Entry 9IBX (electron microscopy, 2.54 A resolution); this record covers chains A and T of the 5 polymer chains in the assembly.

# Chain A
Name: DNA polymerase subunit gamma-1
Organism: Mus musculus
Notes: EC 2.7.7.7
UniProt: Q75WC0 (Q75WC0_MOUSE); residue numbers follow UniProt; this construct covers 26-1217
Amino-acid sequence (1199 residues; row label = number of the first residue in the row):
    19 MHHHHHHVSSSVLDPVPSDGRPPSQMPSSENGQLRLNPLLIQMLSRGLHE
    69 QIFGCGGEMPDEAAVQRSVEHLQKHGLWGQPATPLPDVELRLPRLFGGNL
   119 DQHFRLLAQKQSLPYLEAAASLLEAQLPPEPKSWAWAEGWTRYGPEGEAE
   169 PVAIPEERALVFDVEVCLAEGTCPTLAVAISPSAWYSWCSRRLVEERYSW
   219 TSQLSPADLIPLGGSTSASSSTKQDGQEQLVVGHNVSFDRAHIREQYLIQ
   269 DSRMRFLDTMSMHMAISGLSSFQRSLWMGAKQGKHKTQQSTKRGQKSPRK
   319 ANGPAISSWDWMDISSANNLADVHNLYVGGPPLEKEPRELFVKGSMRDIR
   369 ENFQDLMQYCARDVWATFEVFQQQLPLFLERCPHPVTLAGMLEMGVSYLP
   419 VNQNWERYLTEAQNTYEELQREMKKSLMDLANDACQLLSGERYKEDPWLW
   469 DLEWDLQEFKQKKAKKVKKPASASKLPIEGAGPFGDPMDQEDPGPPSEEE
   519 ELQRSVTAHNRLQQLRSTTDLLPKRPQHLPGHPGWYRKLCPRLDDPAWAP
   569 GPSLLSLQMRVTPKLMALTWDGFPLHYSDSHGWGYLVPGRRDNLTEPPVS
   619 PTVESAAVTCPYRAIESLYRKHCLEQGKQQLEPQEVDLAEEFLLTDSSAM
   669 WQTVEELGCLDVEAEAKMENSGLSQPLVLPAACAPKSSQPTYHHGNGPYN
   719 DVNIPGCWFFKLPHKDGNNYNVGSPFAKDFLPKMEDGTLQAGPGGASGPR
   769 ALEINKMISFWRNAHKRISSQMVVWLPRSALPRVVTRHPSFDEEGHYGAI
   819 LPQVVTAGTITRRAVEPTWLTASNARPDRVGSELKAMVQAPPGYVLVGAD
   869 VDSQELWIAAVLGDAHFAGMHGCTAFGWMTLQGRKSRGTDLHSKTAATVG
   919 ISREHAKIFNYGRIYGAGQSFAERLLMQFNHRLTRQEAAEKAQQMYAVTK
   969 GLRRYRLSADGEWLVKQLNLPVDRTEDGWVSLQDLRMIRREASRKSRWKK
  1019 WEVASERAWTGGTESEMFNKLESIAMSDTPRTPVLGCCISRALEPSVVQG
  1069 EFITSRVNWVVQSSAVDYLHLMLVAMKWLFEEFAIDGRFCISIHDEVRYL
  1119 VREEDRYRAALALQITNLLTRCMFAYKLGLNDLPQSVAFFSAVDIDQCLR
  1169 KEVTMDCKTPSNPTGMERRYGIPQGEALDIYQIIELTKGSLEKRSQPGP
Not modelled in the structure: 19-50, 232-245, 300-325, 481-507, 611-625, 648-708, 967-1028, 1212-1217
Construct notes: initiating methionine (19); expression tag (20-25)
Bound ions: Ca2+: Asp868, Val869, Asp1113 (together with 2'-deoxycytidine-5'-triphosphate)
Ligand contacts: 2'-deoxycytidine-5'-triphosphate (DCP): Arg831, Asp868, Val869, Asp870, Ser871, Gln872, Glu873, His910, Arg921, Lys925, Ile926, Tyr929, Tyr933, Asp1113
What the authors report for this chain:
  - mutagenesis - A449T, W726S/E1121G, G826S, Y933C: decreased catalytic activity

# Chain T
Molecule: template strand (40-nt DNA)
Sequence (40 nucleotides; row label = number of the first residue in the row):
     1 TTTTTTTTTTATCCGGGCTCCTCTAGACTCGACCGCATGC
Not modelled in the structure: 1-13, 34-40

# Interface between chain A and chain T
Contacting residue pairs (37):
  Leu287(A) - DC18(T)  phosphate contact
  Ser288(A) - DG17(T)  hydrogen bond to the phosphate
  Ser289(A) - DC18(T)  hydrogen bond to the phosphate
  Lys480(A) - DC33(T)  phosphate contact
  Pro541(A) - DC33(T)  phosphate contact
  Lys542(A) - DA32(T)  phosphate contact
  Lys542(A) - DC33(T)  hydrogen bond to the phosphate
  Ser574(A) - DC23(T)  hydrogen bond to the phosphate
  Gln576(A) - DC23(T)  sugar contact
  Met577(A) - DT24(T)  phosphate contact
  Arg578(A) - DT24(T)  hydrogen bond to the phosphate
  Arg578(A) - DA25(T)  salt bridge to the phosphate
  Asn781(A) - DC21(T)  sugar contact
  Lys784(A) - DC21(T)  salt bridge to the phosphate
  Arg785(A) - DC20(T)  sugar contact
  Thr827(A) - DG17(T)  phosphate contact
  Thr827(A) - DC18(T)  phosphate contact
  Ile828(A) - DG17(T)  phosphate contact
  Ile828(A) - DC18(T)  hydrogen bond to the phosphate
  Arg831(A) - DG16(T)  base contact
  Val833(A) - DT19(T)  sugar contact
  Pro835(A) - DT19(T)  phosphate contact
  Ile926(A) - DG15(T)  base contact
  Tyr929(A) - DG15(T)  base contact
  Gly930(A) - DG15(T)  base contact
  Tyr933(A) - DG15(T)  base contact
  Tyr933(A) - DG16(T)  sugar contact
  Gly934(A) - DC14(T)  sugar contact
  Ala935(A) - DG15(T)  sugar contact
  Gly936(A) - DC14(T)  phosphate contact
  Gly936(A) - DG15(T)  hydrogen bond to the phosphate
  Phe939(A) - DG15(T)  base contact
  Ile1071(A) - DC14(T)  base contact
  Thr1072(A) - DC14(T)  base contact
  Ser1073(A) - DG17(T)  phosphate contact
  Asn1076(A) - DG16(T)  sugar contact
  Gln1080(A) - DG16(T)  base contact
Other interface residues (no listed pair), chain A (35 interface residues in all): Met282, Arg780, Gly826, Thr839
Other interface residues (no listed pair), chain T (14 interface residues in all): DT22

# In short
Chain A and chain T form an interface of 35 and 14 residues respectively, with 7 hydrogen bonds and 2 salt
bridges. Among the polar pairs are Ser288(A)-DG17(T), Ser289(A)-DC18(T) and Lys542(A)-DC33(T). Chain A binds
2'-deoxycytidine-5'-triphosphate. Asp868(A), Val869(A) and Asp1113(A) coordinate Ca2+. The paper reports that
A449T, W726S/E1121G and G826S of chain A, among others, reduce catalytic activity.
Here chain A is DNA polymerase subunit gamma-1 (Mus musculus) and chain T is template strand (40-nt DNA).
Entry 9IBX (Chimeric mitochondrial DNA polymerase gamma ternary complex (mAhB) in replication conformer) was
determined by electron microscopy, deposited together with 9G74, 9G75, 9G77, 9IBZ, 9IC0, 9IC1 and 9IC3.
